6HXE - chain A; structure by X-ray diffraction, 2.10 A resolution.

== Chain A ==
Name: Phosphoglycerate kinase
From: Pseudomonas sp. 'TAC II 18'
Notes: EC 2.7.2.3
Reference sequence: Q9RBS3 (Q9RBS3_9PSED); numbering as in UniProt (aligned over 1-387)
Chain sequence (387 residues; row label = number of the first residue in the row):
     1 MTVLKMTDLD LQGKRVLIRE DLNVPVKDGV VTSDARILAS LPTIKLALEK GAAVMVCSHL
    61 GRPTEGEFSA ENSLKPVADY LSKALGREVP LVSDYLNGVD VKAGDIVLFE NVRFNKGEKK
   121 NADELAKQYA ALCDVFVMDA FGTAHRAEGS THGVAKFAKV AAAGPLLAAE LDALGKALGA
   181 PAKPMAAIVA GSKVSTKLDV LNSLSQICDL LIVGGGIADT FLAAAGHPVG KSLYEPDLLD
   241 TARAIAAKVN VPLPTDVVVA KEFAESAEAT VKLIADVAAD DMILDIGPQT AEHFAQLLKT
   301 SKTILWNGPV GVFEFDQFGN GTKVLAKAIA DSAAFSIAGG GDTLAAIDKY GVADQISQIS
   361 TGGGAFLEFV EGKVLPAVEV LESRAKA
Disordered / not traced: 1
Differences from the reference sequence: conflict Ser150 (Pro in Q9RBS3), Asp219 (Ser in Q9RBS3), Gln358 (Tyr in Q9RBS3)
Residues lining bound ligands: 3-phosphoglyceric acid (3PG): Ala264, Glu265, Ala267, Glu268
Reported in the primary citation:
  - binding site for 3-phosphoglyceric acid: Asp123, Lys156, Ala264, Glu265, Ala267
  - contacts within the chain: Asp34-Tyr80, Phe263-Phe315 (hydrophobic contact), Phe315-Phe318 (hydrophobic contact)
  - catalytic residues: Arg36, Lys193, Lys197 (citing earlier work)

== Overview ==
Bound to chain A: 3-phosphoglyceric acid. The paper reports catalytic residues Arg36, Lys193 and Lys197; a
binding site for 3-phosphoglyceric acid at Asp123, Lys156 and Ala264 among others.
Chain A is Phosphoglycerate kinase (Pseudomonas sp. 'TAC II 18'); the structure, Crystal structure of
psychrophilic phosphoglycerate kinase from Pseudomonas TACII18 in complex with 3-phosphoglycerate, was
determined by X-ray diffraction, deposited together with 6I06.
